1OH8 - chains A and E of the 4 polymer chains in the assembly; structure by X-ray diffraction, 2.90 A resolution.

# Chain A
Protein: DNA mismatch repair protein muts
Source organism: Escherichia coli
UniProtKB: P23909 (MUTS_ECOLI); numbering as in UniProt (aligned over 1-800)
Chain sequence (800 residues; numbered 1 to 800; the number before each row is that of its first residue):
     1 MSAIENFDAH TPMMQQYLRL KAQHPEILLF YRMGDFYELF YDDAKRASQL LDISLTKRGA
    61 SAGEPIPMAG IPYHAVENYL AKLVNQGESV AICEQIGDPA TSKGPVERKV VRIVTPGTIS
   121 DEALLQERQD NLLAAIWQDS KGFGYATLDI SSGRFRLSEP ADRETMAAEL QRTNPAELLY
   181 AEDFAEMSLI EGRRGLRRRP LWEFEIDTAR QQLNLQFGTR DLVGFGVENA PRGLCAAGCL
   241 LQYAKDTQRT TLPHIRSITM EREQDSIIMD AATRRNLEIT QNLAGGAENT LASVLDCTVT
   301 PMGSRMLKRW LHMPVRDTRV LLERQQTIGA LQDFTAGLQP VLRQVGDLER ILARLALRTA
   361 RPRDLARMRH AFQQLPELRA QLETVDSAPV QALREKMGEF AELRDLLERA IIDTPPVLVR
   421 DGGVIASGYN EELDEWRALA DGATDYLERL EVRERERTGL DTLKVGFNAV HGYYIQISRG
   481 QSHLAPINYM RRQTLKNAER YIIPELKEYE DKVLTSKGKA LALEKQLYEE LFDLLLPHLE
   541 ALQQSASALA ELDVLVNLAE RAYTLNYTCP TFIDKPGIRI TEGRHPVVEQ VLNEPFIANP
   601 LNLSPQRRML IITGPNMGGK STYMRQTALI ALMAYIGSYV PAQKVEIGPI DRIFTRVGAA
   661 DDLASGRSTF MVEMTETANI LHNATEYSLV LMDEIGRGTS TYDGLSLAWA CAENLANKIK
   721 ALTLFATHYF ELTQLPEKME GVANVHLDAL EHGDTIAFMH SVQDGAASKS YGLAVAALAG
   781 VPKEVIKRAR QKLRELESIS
Unresolved in the structure: 1, 659-669
Metal / ion sites: Mg2+: Ser621 (together with ADP)
Residues lining bound ligands: ADP (adenosine-5'-diphosphate): Val588, Leu592, Glu594, Pro595, Phe596, Ile597, Pro615, Asn616, Met617, Gly618, Gly619, Lys620, Ser621, Thr622, His760
Swiss-Prot annotation at these positions:
  - binding site (ATP): Gly614 to Ser621
From the paper describing this entry:
  - binding site for the 31-nt DNA strand: Phe36, Glu38
  - conformationally variable residues (loop rearrangement, side-chain flip): Arg58, Ala60 to Gly63
  - mutagenesis - F36A: abolished binding to DNA (citing earlier work)
  - mutagenesis - E38A, E38Q: increased binding to homoduplex DNA (citing earlier work)

# Chain E
Molecule: 30-nt DNA strand
Sequence (30 nucleotides; each row starts with the number of its first residue):
     1 AGCTGCCAGG CACCAGTGTC AGCGTCCTAT
Unresolved in the structure: 15-30

# How chain A and chain E interact
Pairs across the interface (20):
  Thr11(A) - DA12(E)  phosphate contact
  Pro12(A) - DA12(E)  phosphate contact
  Met13(A) - DC11(E)  phosphate contact
  Met13(A) - DA12(E)  hydrogen bond to the phosphate
  Met33(A) - DG9(E)  hydrogen bond to the base
  Met33(A) - DG10(E)  base contact
  Met33(A) - DC11(E)  sugar contact
  Gly34(A) - DG9(E)  sugar contact
  Gly34(A) - DG10(E)  sugar contact
  Asp35(A) - DA8(E)  sugar contact
  Asp35(A) - DG9(E)  base contact
  Phe36(A) - DA8(E)  base contact
  Phe36(A) - DG9(E)  base contact
  Arg58(A) - DG10(E)  base contact
  Gln95(A) - DG10(E)  hydrogen bond to the phosphate
  Pro99(A) - DG10(E)  sugar contact
  Pro105(A) - DC11(E)  phosphate contact
  Val106(A) - DC11(E)  hydrogen bond to the phosphate
  Arg108(A) - DG10(E)  hydrogen bond to the phosphate
  Arg108(A) - DC11(E)  salt bridge to the phosphate
Also at the interface, not in a pair above, chain A (18 interface residues in all): Glu38, Ala60, Gly104, Val470, His471
Also at the interface, not in a pair above, chain E (7 interface residues in all): DC7, DC13

# Summary
Chain A and chain E form an interface of 18 and 7 residues respectively, with 5 hydrogen bonds and 1 salt
bridge. Polar pairs include Met33(A)-DG9(E), Met13(A)-DA12(E) and Gln95(A)-DG10(E). The paper reports a
binding site for the 31-nt DNA strand at Phe36(A) and Glu38(A); E38A and E38Q of chain A increase binding to
homoduplex DNA.
Here chain A is DNA mismatch repair protein muts (Escherichia coli) and chain E is a 30-nt DNA strand. Entry
1OH8 (The crystal structure of E. coli muts binding to DNA with an unpaired thymidine) was determined by X-ray
diffraction, deposited together with 1OH5, 1OH6 and 1OH7.
